PDB entry 3VRF | X-ray diffraction, 1.55 A resolution | chains A and B

== Chain A ==
Protein: Hemoglobin subunit alpha
From: Mammuthus primigenius
UniProt: D3U1H8 (D3U1H8_MAMPR); residues 1-141 here correspond to UniProt positions 2-142 (UniProt number = residue number + 1)
Chain sequence (141 residues; row label = number of the first residue in the row):
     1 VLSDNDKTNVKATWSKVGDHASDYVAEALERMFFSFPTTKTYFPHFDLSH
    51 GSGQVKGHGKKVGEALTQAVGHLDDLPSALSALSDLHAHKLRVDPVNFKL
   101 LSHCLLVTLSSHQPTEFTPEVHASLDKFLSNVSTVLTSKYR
Metal / ion sites: heme Fe near His87 (its only coordinating residue here)
Residues lining bound ligands:
  - carbon monoxide (CMO): Leu29, Phe43, His58, Val62, His87
  - carbon monoxide / heme: Leu29, Met32, Thr39, Tyr42, Phe43, His45, Phe46, His58, Lys61, Val62, Ala65, Leu66, Leu83, Leu86, His87, Leu91, Val93, Asn97, Phe98, Leu101, Val132, Leu136
  - heme (HEM): Met32, Thr39, Tyr42, Phe43, His45, Phe46, His58, Lys61, Val62, Ala65, Leu66, Leu83, Leu86, His87, Leu91, Val93, Asn97, Phe98, Leu101, Val132, Leu136

== Chain B ==
Protein: Hemoglobin subunit beta/delta hybrid
From: Mammuthus primigenius
UniProt: D3U1H9 (D3U1H9_MAMPR); residues 1-146 here correspond to UniProt positions 2-147 (UniProt number = residue number + 1)
Chain sequence (146 residues; each row starts with the number of its first residue):
     1 VNLTAAEKTQVANLWGKVNVKELGGEALSRLLVVYPWTRRFFEHFGDLST
    51 ADAVLHNAKVLAHGEKVLTSFGEGLKHLDNLKGTFSDLSELHCDKLHVDP
   101 QNFRLLGNVLVIVLARHFGKEFTPDVQAAYEKVVAGVANALAHKYH
Metal / ion sites: heme Fe near His92 (its only coordinating residue here)
Residues lining bound ligands:
  - carbon monoxide (CMO): Leu28, Phe42, His63, Val67, His92
  - carbon monoxide / heme: Leu28, Leu31, Thr38, Phe41, Phe42, His44, Phe45, His63, Lys66, Val67, Ser70, Phe71, Phe85, Leu88, Leu91, His92, Leu96, Val98, Asn102, Phe103, Leu106, Val137, Leu141
  - heme (HEM): Leu31, Thr38, Phe41, Phe42, His44, Phe45, His63, Lys66, Val67, Ser70, Phe71, Phe85, Leu88, Leu91, His92, Leu96, Val98, Asn102, Phe103, Leu106, Val137, Leu141

== How chain A and chain B interact ==
Residue-residue contacts (41):
  Glu30(A) with Pro124(B)
  Arg31(A) with Phe122(B), hydrogen bond (side chain-backbone); Thr123(B), hydrogen bond (side chain-backbone); Pro124(B); Gln127(B), hydrogen bond
  Phe34(A) with Pro124(B), hydrophobic; Asp125(B); Ala128(B)
  Ser35(A) with Gln127(B); Ala128(B); Glu131(B)
  Phe36(A) with Glu131(B)
  His103(A) with Asn108(B); Glu131(B), salt bridge
  Cys104(A) with Gln127(B)
  Leu106(A) with Ile112(B), hydrophobic
  Val107(A) with Val111(B), hydrophobic; Ile112(B), hydrophobic; Ala115(B); Gln127(B)
  Ser110(A) with Ile112(B), hydrogen bond (side chain-backbone); Arg116(B), hydrogen bond (side chain-backbone)
  Ser111(A) with Ala115(B); Gly119(B); Lys120(B), hydrogen bond
  His112(A) with Lys120(B), hydrogen bond
  Pro114(A) with Arg116(B), hydrogen bond (backbone-side chain)
  Phe117(A) with Arg30(B), hydrogen bond (backbone-side chain); Ile112(B), hydrophobic; Arg116(B)
  Thr118(A) with Arg30(B), hydrogen bond (backbone-side chain)
  Pro119(A) with Arg30(B); Val33(B); Leu55(B), hydrophobic
  Glu120(A) with Ala51(B); Leu55(B)
  His122(A) with Arg30(B), hydrogen bond; Val34(B); Ile112(B)
  Ala123(A) with Val34(B)
  Asp126(A) with Val34(B)
Also at the interface, not in a pair above, chain A (21 interface residues in all): Lys127
Also at the interface, not in a pair above, chain B (21 interface residues in all): Tyr35, Val109

== Overview ==
The chain A/chain B interface involves 21 residues from each chain; the contacts include 11 hydrogen bonds and
1 salt bridge. Polar contacts include His103(A)-Glu131(B), Arg31(A)-Phe122(B) and Arg31(A)-Thr123(B). Ligands
of chain A: heme, carbon monoxide and carbon monoxide / heme.
Here chain A is Hemoglobin subunit alpha and chain B is Hemoglobin subunit beta/delta hybrid, both from
Mammuthus primigenius. Entry 3VRF (The crystal structure of hemoglobin from woolly mammoth in the carbonmonoxy
forms) was determined by X-ray diffraction, deposited together with 3VRE and 3VRG.
